8W4F - chains B and F of the 6 polymer chains in the assembly; structure by electron microscopy, 4.20 A resolution (low resolution: residue-level contacts below are approximate; hydrogen-bond / salt-bridge calls are withheld).

[Chain B]
Protein: Spike glycoprotein
From: Severe acute respiratory syndrome coronavirus 2
UniProt: P0DTC2 (SPIKE_SARS2); residues 27-1146 here = UniProt positions 27-1146
Chain sequence (1120 residues; numbered 27 to 1146; the number before each row is that of its first residue):
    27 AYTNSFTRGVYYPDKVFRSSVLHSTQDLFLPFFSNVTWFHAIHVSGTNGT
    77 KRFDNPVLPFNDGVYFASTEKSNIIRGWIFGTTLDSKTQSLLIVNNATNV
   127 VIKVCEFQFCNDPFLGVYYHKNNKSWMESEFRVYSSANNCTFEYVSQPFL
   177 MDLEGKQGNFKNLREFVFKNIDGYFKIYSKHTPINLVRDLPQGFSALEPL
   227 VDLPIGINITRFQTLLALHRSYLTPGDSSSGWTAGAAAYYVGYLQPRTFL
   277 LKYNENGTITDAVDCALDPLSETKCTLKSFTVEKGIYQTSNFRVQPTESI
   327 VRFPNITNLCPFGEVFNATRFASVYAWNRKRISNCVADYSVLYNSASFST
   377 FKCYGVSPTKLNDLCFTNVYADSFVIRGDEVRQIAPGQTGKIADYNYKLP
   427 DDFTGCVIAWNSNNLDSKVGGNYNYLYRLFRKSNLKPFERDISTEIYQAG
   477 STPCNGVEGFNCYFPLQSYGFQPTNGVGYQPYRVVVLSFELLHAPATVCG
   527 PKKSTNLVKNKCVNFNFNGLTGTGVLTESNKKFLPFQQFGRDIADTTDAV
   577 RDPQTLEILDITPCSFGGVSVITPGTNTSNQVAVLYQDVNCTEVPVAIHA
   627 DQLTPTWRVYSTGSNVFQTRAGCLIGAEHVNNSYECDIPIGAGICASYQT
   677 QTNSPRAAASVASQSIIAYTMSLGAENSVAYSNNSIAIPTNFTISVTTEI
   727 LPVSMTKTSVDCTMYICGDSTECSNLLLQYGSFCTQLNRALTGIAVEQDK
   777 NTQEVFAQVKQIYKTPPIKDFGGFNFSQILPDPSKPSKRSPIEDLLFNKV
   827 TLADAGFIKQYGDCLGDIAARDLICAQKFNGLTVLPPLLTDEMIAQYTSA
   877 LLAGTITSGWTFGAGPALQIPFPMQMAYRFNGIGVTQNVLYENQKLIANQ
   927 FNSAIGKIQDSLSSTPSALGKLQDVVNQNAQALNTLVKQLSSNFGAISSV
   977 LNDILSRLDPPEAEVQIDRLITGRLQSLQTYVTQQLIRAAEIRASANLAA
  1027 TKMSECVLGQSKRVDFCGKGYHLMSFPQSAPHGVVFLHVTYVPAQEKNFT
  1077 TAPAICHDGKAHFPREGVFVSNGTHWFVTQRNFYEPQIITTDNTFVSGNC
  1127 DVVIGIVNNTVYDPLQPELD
Disulfides: Cys131-Cys166, Cys291-Cys301, Cys336-Cys361, Cys379-Cys432, Cys391-Cys525, Cys480-Cys488, Cys538-Cys590, Cys617-Cys649, Cys662-Cys671, Cys738-Cys760, Cys743-Cys749, Cys1032-Cys1043, Cys1082-Cys1126
Sequence notes: engineered mutation Ala683 (Arg in P0DTC2), Ala685 (Arg in P0DTC2), Pro817 (Phe in P0DTC2), Pro892 (Ala in P0DTC2), Pro899 (Ala in P0DTC2), Pro942 (Ala in P0DTC2), Pro986 (Lys in P0DTC2), Pro987 (Val in P0DTC2)
Curated features (UniProtKB/Swiss-Prot):
  - region: Asn280 to Cys301 (Putative superantigen), Arg403 to Asp405 (Integrin-binding motif), Asn448 to Phe456 (Immunodominant HLA epitope recognized by the CD8+), Pro681, Arg682, Ala684 (Putative superantigen), Ser816 to Tyr837 (Fusion peptide 1), Lys835 to Phe855 (Fusion peptide 2)
  - site: Arg815, Ser816 (Cleavage)
  - glycosylation: Asn61 (N-linked (GlcNAc...) (hybrid) asparagine), Asn74 (N-linked (GlcNAc...) (complex) asparagine), Asn122 (N-linked (GlcNAc...) (hybrid) asparagine), Asn149 (N-linked (GlcNAc...) (complex) asparagine), Asn165 (N-linked (GlcNAc...) (complex) asparagine), Asn234 (N-linked (GlcNAc...) (high mannose) asparagine), Asn282 (N-linked (GlcNAc...) (complex) asparagine), Thr323 (O-linked (GalNAc) threonine), Ser325 (O-linked (HexNAc...) serine), Asn331 (N-linked (GlcNAc...) (complex) asparagine), Asn343 (N-linked (GlcNAc...) (complex) asparagine), Asn603 (N-linked (GlcNAc...) (hybrid) asparagine), Asn616 (N-linked (GlcNAc...) (complex) asparagine), Asn657 (N-linked (GlcNAc...) (complex) asparagine), Thr676 (O-linked (GlcNAc...) threonine), Thr678 (O-linked (GlcNAc...) threonine), Asn709 (N-linked (GlcNAc...) (high mannose) asparagine), Asn717 (N-linked (GlcNAc...) (hybrid) asparagine), Asn801 (N-linked (GlcNAc...) (hybrid) asparagine), Asn1074 (N-linked (GlcNAc...) (hybrid) asparagine) and 2 more in UniProt

[Chain F]
Protein: Tribody
From: synthetic construct
Chain sequence (197 residues; each row starts with the number of its first residue):
     1 QVQLVESGGGLVQAGGSLRLSCAASGIIFGRNAMGWYRQAPGKERELVAG
    51 ITRRGSITYYADSVKGRFTISRDNAKNTVYLQMNSLKPEDTAVYYCAADP
   101 ASPAPGDYWGQGTQVTVSSGAGGSGGSSGSDGASGSRVTAFSNMDDMLQK
   151 AHLVIEGTFIYLRDSTEFFIRVRDGWKKLQLGELIPIPADSPPPPAL

[Chain B / chain F interface]
Contacting residue pairs - 59 pairs, chain B then chain F:
  Lys113(B) with Thr52(F); Ile57(F)
  Ser162(B) with Arg54(F)
  Ala163(B) with Arg54(F)
  Leu335(B) with Gly42(F)
  Pro337(B) with Ser128(F); Gly129(F)
  Gly339(B) with Ser130(F)
  Glu340(B) with Ser130(F)
  Val341(B) with Pro105(F)
  Phe342(B) with Glu44(F); Pro105(F)
  Asn343(B) with Gln39(F); Ser130(F)
  Ala344(B) with Pro105(F)
  Thr345(B) with Ser130(F); Asp131(F); Gly132(F)
  Arg346(B) with Ser134(F)
  Asp364(B) with Lys43(F); Glu44(F)
  Ser366(B) with Arg45(F)
  Val367(B) with Glu44(F); Ala104(F)
  Asn370(B) with Ala101(F); Ser102(F)
  Ser371(B) with Ser102(F); Asp107(F)
  Ser373(B) with Gln1(F)
  Phe374(B) with Ala104(F)
  Trp436(B) with Pro105(F); Gly106(F)
  Asn437(B) with Arg163(F)
  Ser438(B) with Pro105(F); Gly106(F); Tyr108(F)
  Asn439(B) with Val138(F); Ala140(F); Arg163(F)
  Asn440(B) with Val138(F); Ser142(F)
  Leu441(B) with Ser134(F); Gly135(F); Ser136(F); Val138(F)
  Asp442(B) with Arg137(F); Val138(F)
  Ser443(B) with Ser136(F); Arg137(F)
  Val445(B) with Thr139(F)
  Gly446(B) with Thr139(F)
  Phe497(B) with Thr139(F)
  Gln498(B) with Leu153(F); Val154(F); Ile155(F)
  Pro499(B) with Thr139(F)
  Thr500(B) with Phe159(F)
  Asn501(B) with Thr158(F); Phe159(F)
Interface residues without a listed pair, chain B (37 interface residues in all): Cys336, Phe338
Interface residues without a listed pair, chain F (37 interface residues in all): Pro103, Gly157

[Summary]
Chain B and chain F each contribute 37 residues to their interface.
Chain B is Spike glycoprotein (Severe acute respiratory syndrome coronavirus 2) and chain F is Tribody
(synthetic construct); the structure, SARS-CoV-2 spike protein in complex with a trivalent nanobody, was
determined by electron microscopy.
